PDB entry 5JXI | X-ray diffraction, 2.00 A resolution | chain A

Chain A:
Molecule: Furin
From: Homo sapiens
Notes: EC 3.4.21.75
UniProt: P09958 (FURIN_HUMAN); residue numbers follow UniProt; this construct covers 108-574
Chain sequence (482 residues; row label = number of the first residue in the row):
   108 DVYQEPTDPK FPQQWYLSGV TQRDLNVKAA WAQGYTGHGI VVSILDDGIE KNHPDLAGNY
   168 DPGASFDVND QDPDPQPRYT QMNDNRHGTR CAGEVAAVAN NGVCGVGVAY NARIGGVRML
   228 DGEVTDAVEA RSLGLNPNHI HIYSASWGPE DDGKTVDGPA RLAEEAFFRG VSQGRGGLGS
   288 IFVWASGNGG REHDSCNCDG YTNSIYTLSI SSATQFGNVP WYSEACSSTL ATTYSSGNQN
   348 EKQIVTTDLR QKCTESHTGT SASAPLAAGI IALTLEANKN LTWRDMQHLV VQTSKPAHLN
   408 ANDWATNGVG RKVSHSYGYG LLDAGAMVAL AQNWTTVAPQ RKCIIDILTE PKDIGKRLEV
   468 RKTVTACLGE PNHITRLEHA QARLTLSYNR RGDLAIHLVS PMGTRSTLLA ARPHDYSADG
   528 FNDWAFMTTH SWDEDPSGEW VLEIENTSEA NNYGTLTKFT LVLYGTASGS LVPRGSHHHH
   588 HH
Disordered / not traced: 108, 581-589
Cystine bridges: Cys211-Cys360, Cys303-Cys333, Cys450-Cys474
Sequence notes: expression tag (575-589)
Bound ions: Ca2+: Asp115, Asp162, Val205, Asn208, Val210, Gly212; Na+ site 1: Asp174, Asp179, Asp181; Na+ site 2: Ser253, Trp254; Na+ site 3 near Ser253 (its only coordinating residue here); Na+ site 4: Asp264, Gly265; Na+ site 5: Ser279, Gly284; Na+ site 6: Thr309, Ser311, Thr314, Ser316; Na+ site 7 near Ser544 (its only coordinating residue here)
Swiss-Prot annotation at these positions:
  - motif: Arg498 to Asp500 (Cell attachment site)
  - active site (Charge relay system): Asp153, His194, Ser368
  - binding site (Ca(2+)): Asp115, Asp162, Asp174, Asp179, Asp181, Val205, Asn208, Val210, Gly212, Asp258, Asp301, Glu331
  - binding site (substrate): Asp154, Asp191, Asn192, Glu236, Ser253 to Asp258, Asp264, Ala292 to Asn295, Asp306, Tyr308, Ser368
  - glycosylation (N-linked (GlcNAc...) asparagine): Asn387, Asn440, Asn553
  - natural variant: Trp547 (W547R: In cell line LoVo)
  - mutagenesis: Asp153 (D153N: Loss of catalytic activity and propeptide first cleavage. Abnormal accumulation in the early secretory pathway)
From the paper describing this entry:
  - conformationally variable residues (side-chain flip): Asp258, Asn295
  - contacts within the chain: Asp258-Asn295 (hydrogen bond)

Overview:
The Ca2+ site is built by Asp115, Asp162, Val205, Asn208, Val210 and Gly212. Asp174, Asp179 and Asp181
coordinate Na+ site 1. Curated annotation (UniProt) lists 3 active-site residues, 12 Ca2+-binding residues, 18
substrate-binding residues and one mutagenesis site. From the paper: conformational variability at Asp258 and
Asn295; contacts within the chain involving Asp258 and Asn295.
Chain A is Furin (Homo sapiens); the structure, Structure of the unliganded form of the proprotein convertase
furin in presence of EDTA, was determined by X-ray diffraction together with 5JXG, 5JXH and 5JXJ from the same
study.
